PDB entry 6ID4 | X-ray diffraction, 2.40 A resolution | chains B and H of the 5 polymer chains in the assembly

Chain B:
Name: Beta-2-microglobulin
From: Homo sapiens
UniProtKB: P61769 (B2MG_HUMAN); residues 1-99 here correspond to UniProt positions 21-119 (UniProt number = residue number + 20)
Amino-acid sequence (100 residues; each row starts with the number of its first residue; numbering starts at 0):
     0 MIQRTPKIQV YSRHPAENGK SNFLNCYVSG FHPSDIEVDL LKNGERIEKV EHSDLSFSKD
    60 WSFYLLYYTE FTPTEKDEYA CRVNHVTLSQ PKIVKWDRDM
Not modelled in the structure: 0
Sequence notes: initiating methionine (0)
Disulfide bonds: Cys25-Cys80
Curated features (UniProtKB/Swiss-Prot):
  - modified residue: Gln2 (Pyrrolidone carboxylic acid)
  - glycosylation: Ile1 (N-linked (Glc) (glycation) isoleucine), Lys19 (N-linked (Glc) (glycation) lysine), Lys41 (N-linked (Glc) (glycation) lysine), Lys48 (N-linked (Glc) (glycation) lysine), Lys58 (N-linked (Glc) (glycation) lysine), Lys91 (N-linked (Glc) (glycation) lysine), Lys94 (N-linked (Glc) (glycation) lysine)

Chain H:
Name: Heavy chain
From: Homo sapiens
Amino-acid sequence (222 residues; each row starts with the number of its first residue):
     1 EVQLVQSGAE VKKPGASVKV SCKASGYTFT GYYMHWVRQA PGQGLEWMGW INPNSGGTSY
    61 AQKFQGRVTM TRDTSTSTVY MELSSLRSED TAVYYCARVT TVIAGPVFDY WGQGTLVTVS
   121 SASTKGPSVF PLAPSSKSTS GGTAALGCLV KDYFPEPVTV SWNSGALTSG VHTFPAVLQS
   181 SGLYSLSSVV TVPSSSLGTQ TYICNVNHKP SNTKVDKKVE PK
Not modelled in the structure: 136-141
Disulfide bonds: Cys22-Cys96, Cys148-Cys204

Interface between chain B and chain H:
Residue-residue contacts - 15 pairs, chain B then chain H:
  Asp34(B) with Thr101(H); Val102(H); Ile103(H), hydrogen bond (side chain-backbone)
  Ile35(B) with Thr101(H); Val102(H)
  Glu36(B) with Tyr32(H), hydrogen bond; Thr101(H); Val102(H)
  Arg45(B) with Gly26(H); Tyr27(H); Thr28(H), hydrogen bond
  Asn83(B) with Val102(H)
  Val85(B) with Val102(H); Ile103(H); Ala104(H), hydrophobic
Interface residues without a listed pair, chain B (8 interface residues in all): Glu47, His84
Interface residues without a listed pair, chain H (9 interface residues in all): Arg98

Summary:
8 residues of chain B and 9 residues of chain H are in contact; the contacts include 3 hydrogen bonds. Polar
contacts include Asp34(B)-Ile103(H), Glu36(B)-Tyr32(H) and Arg45(B)-Thr28(H).
Here chain B is Beta-2-microglobulin and chain H is Heavy chain, both from Homo sapiens. Entry 6ID4 (Defining
the structural basis for human alloantibody binding to human leukocyte antigen allele HLA-A*11:01) was
determined by X-ray diffraction.
